PDB entry 1PL6 | X-ray diffraction, 2.00 A resolution | chains A and B

Chain A (and B):
Name: Sorbitol dehydrogenase
Source organism: Homo sapiens
Notes: EC 1.1.1.14; chain B of this document is another copy of the same molecule, construct and numbering; everything in this record applies to it too
UniProt: Q00796 (DHSO_HUMAN); numbering as in UniProt (aligned over 1-356)
Sequence (356 residues; each row starts with the number of its first residue):
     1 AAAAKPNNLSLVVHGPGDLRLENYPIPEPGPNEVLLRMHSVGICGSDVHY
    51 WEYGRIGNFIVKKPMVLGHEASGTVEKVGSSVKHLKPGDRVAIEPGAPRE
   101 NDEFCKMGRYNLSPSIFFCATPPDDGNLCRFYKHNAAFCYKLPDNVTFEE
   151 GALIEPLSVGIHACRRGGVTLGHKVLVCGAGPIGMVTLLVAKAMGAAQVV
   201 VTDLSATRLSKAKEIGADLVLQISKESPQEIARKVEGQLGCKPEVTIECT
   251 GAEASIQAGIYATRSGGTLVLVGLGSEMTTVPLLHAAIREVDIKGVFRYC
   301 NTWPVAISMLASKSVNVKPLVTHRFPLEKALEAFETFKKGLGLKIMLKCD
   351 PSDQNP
Modified / non-standard residues: Mse38, Mse65, Mse107, Mse185, Mse194, Mse278, Mse309, Mse346 (selenomethionine; parent Met)
Differences from the reference sequence: modified residue (38, 65, 107, 185, 194, 278, 309, 346)
Ion coordination: Zn2+: Cys44, His69 (together with cp-166572)
Residues lining bound ligands:
  - cp-166572 (572; 4-[2-(hydroxymethyl)pyrimidin-4-yl]-N,N-dimethylpiperazine-1-sulfonamide): Cys44, Ser46, Tyr50, Ile56, Phe59, His69, Phe118, Thr121, Glu155, Leu274, Phe297, Arg298, Tyr299
  - NAD (nicotinamide-adenine-dinucleotide): Val159, Gly179, Ala180, Gly181, Pro182, Ile183, Gly184, Thr202, Asp203, Leu204, Ser205, Arg208, Ile223, Cys249, Thr250, Ala252, Ser255, Val272, Gly273, Leu274, Val296, Phe297, Arg298
UniProt features mapped onto this chain:
  - modified residue: Ala2 (N-acetylalanine)
  - natural variant: Leu239 (Q239L: this construct carries the variant)
Reported in the primary citation:
  - Zn2+ coordination: Cys44, His69
  - conformationally variable residues (side-chain flip): Gly42 to Ser46, Glu70
  - binding site for cp-166572: Tyr50, Ile56, Phe59, Phe118, Thr121, Glu155, Leu274, Phe297, Arg298

Interface between chain A and chain B:
Residue-residue contacts - 32 pairs, chain A then chain B:
  Ile161(A) - Leu171(B)  hydrophobic
  Thr170(A) - Mse194(B)
  Leu171(A) - Val190(B)  hydrophobic
  Leu171(A) - Ala193(B)  hydrophobic
  Leu171(A) - Mse194(B)  hydrophobic
  Leu171(A) - Val305(B)
  Leu171(A) - Mse309(B)
  Gly172(A) - Ser308(B)
  Gly172(A) - Mse309(B)
  Lys174(A) - Ser308(B)
  Val190(A) - Leu171(B)  hydrophobic
  Ala193(A) - Leu171(B)  hydrophobic
  Ala193(A) - Ala193(B)
  Ala193(A) - Mse194(B)
  Ala193(A) - Gly195(B)  hydrogen bond (backbone-backbone)
  Mse194(A) - Thr170(B)
  Mse194(A) - Ala193(B)
  Mse194(A) - Mse194(B)
  Gly195(A) - Ala193(B)  hydrogen bond (backbone-backbone)
  Gly195(A) - Mse309(B)
  Ala197(A) - Ser308(B)
  Ala197(A) - Mse309(B)  hydrophobic
  Ala197(A) - Ser312(B)
  Val305(A) - Leu171(B)
  Ser308(A) - Gly172(B)
  Ser308(A) - Lys174(B)
  Ser308(A) - Ala197(B)
  Mse309(A) - Leu171(B)
  Mse309(A) - Gly172(B)
  Mse309(A) - Gly195(B)
  Mse309(A) - Ala197(B)  hydrophobic
  Ser312(A) - Ala197(B)
Other interface residues (no listed pair), chain A (16 interface residues in all): Ala196, Ser314
Other interface residues (no listed pair), chain B (16 interface residues in all): Ile161, Ala196, Ser314

In short:
The chain A/chain B interface involves 16 residues from each chain; the contacts include 2 hydrogen bonds. Its
one hydrogen bond, Ala193(A)-Gly195(B), is backbone to backbone. Bound to chain A: NAD and cp-166572. The
paper reports a binding site for cp-166572 at Tyr50(A), Ile56(A) and Phe59(A) among others; Zn2+ coordination
by Cys44(A) and His69(A).
Both chains are Sorbitol dehydrogenase (Homo sapiens). Entry 1PL6 (Human SDH/NADH/inhibitor complex) was
determined by X-ray diffraction together with 1PL7 and 1PL8 from the same study.
